PDB entry 7KCZ | X-ray diffraction, 3.15 A resolution | chains A and B of the 3 polymer chains in the assembly

Chain A (and B):
Name: IgG1 Fc
Source organism: Macaca mulatta
Notes: chain B of this document is another copy of the same molecule, construct and numbering; everything in this record applies to it too
UniProtKB: F6RL33 (F6RL33_MACMU); residues 224-447 here correspond to UniProt positions 170-393 (UniProt number = residue number - 54)
Chain sequence (224 residues; row label = number of the first residue in the row):
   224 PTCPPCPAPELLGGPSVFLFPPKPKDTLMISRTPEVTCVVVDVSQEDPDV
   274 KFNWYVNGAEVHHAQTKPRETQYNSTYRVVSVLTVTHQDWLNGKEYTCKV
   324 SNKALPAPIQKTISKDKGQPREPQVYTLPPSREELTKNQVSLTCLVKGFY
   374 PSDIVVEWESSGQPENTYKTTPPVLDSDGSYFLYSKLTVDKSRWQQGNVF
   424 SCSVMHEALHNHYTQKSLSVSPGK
Disordered / not traced: 224-234, 444-447 (chain B: 224-231, 444-447)
Disulfide bonds: C261-C321, C367-C425
Covalently attached groups: glycan linked to N297
From the paper describing this entry:
  - post-translational modification sites: N297
  - contacts within the chain: E233-Q268

How chain A and chain B interact:
Pairs across the interface - 35 pairs, chain A then chain B:
  Y349(A) - S354(B)
  Y349(A) - E357(B)
  T350(A) - S354(B)
  L351(A) - L351(B)  hydrophobic
  L351(A) - P352(B)
  L351(A) - S354(B)
  L351(A) - T366(B)
  P352(A) - L351(B)
  S354(A) - Y349(B)
  S354(A) - T350(B)  hydrogen bond (side chain-backbone)
  E357(A) - Y349(B)
  S364(A) - L368(B)
  T366(A) - L351(B)
  T366(A) - Y407(B)  hydrogen bond
  K370(A) - S364(B)
  K370(A) - T411(B)
  K392(A) - L398(B)
  K392(A) - D399(B)
  K392(A) - F405(B)
  T394(A) - T394(B)
  P395(A) - V397(B)
  V397(A) - T393(B)
  V397(A) - T394(B)
  L398(A) - K392(B)  hydrogen bond (backbone-side chain)
  D399(A) - K409(B)  salt bridge
  F405(A) - K392(B)
  F405(A) - K409(B)
  Y407(A) - T366(B)  hydrogen bond
  Y407(A) - Y407(B)  hydrophobic
  Y407(A) - S408(B)  hydrogen bond (side chain-backbone)
  Y407(A) - K409(B)
  K409(A) - D399(B)  salt bridge
  K409(A) - F405(B)
  K409(A) - Y407(B)
  K439(A) - E356(B)  salt bridge
Also at the interface, not in a pair above, chain A (25 interface residues in all): P353, E356, K360, L368, T393, S408
Also at the interface, not in a pair above, chain B (27 interface residues in all): Q347, P353, L365, K370, P395, K439

Summary:
Chain A and chain B form an interface of 25 and 27 residues respectively, with 5 hydrogen bonds and 3 salt
bridges. Polar pairs include D399(A)-K409(B), K439(A)-E356(B) and S354(A)-T350(B). From the paper: a
modification site at N297(A); contacts within the chain involving Q268(A) and E233(A).
Both chains are IgG1 Fc (Macaca mulatta). Entry 7KCZ (Crystal structure of rhesus macaque (macaca mulatta)
IGG1 FC fragment- FC-gamma receptor III complex V158 mutant) was determined by X-ray diffraction (same
publication as 6MJO and 6MJ3).
